3CC2 - chains 1 and 0 of the 31 polymer chains in the assembly; structure by X-ray diffraction, 2.40 A resolution.

# Chain 1
Name: 50S ribosomal protein L37e
Organism: Haloarcula marismortui
Reference sequence: P32410 (RL37_HALMA); residues 0-56 here correspond to UniProt positions 1-57 (UniProt number = residue number + 1)
Amino-acid sequence (57 residues; numbered 0 to 56; the number before each row is that of its first residue; numbering starts at 0):
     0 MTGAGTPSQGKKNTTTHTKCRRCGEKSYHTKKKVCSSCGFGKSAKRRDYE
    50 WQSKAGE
Not modelled in the structure: 0
Bound ions: Cd2+: Cys19, Cys22, Cys34, Cys37

# Chain 0
Molecule: 23S ribosomal RNA
Organism: Haloarcula marismortui
Sequence (2923 nucleotides; each row starts with the number of its first residue):
     1 GUUGGCUACUAUGCCAGCUGGUGGAUUGCUCGGCUCAGGCGCUGAUGAAG
    51 GACGUGCCAAGCUGCGAUAAGCUGUGGGGAGCCGCACGGAGGCGAAGAAC
   101 CACAGAUUUCCGAAUGAGAAUCUCUCUAACAAUUGCUUCGCGCAAUGAGG
   151 AACCCCGAGAACUGAAACAUCUCAGUAUCGGGAGGAACAGAAAACGCAAC
   201 GUGAUGUCGUUAGUAACCGCGAGUGAACGCGAUACAGCCCAAACCGAAGC
   251 CCUCACGGGCAAUGUGGUGUCAGGGCUACCUCUCAUCAGCCGACCGUCUU
   301 CACGAAGUCUCUUGGAAUAGAGCGUGAUACAGGGUGACAACCCCGUACUG
   351 AAGACCAGUACGCUGUGCGGUAGUGCCAGAGUAGCGGGGGUUGGAUAUCC
   401 CUCGCGAAUAACGCAGGCAUCGACUGCGAAGGCUAAACACAACCUGAGAC
   451 CGAUAGUGAACAAGUAGUGUGAACGAACGCUGCAAAGUACCCUCAGAAGG
   501 GAGGCGAAAUAGAGCAUGAAAUCAGUUGGCGAUCGAGCGACAGGGCAUAC
   551 AAGGUCCCUUGACGAAUGACCGAGACGCGAGUCUCCAGUAAGACUCACGG
   601 GAAGCCGAUGUUCUGUCGUACGUUUUGAAAAACGAGCCAGGGAGUGUGUC
   651 UGUAUGGCAAGUCUAACCGGAGUAUCCGGGGAGGCACAGGGAAACCGACA
   701 UGGCCGCAGGGCUUUGCCCGAGGGCCGCCGUCUUCAAGGGCGGGGAGCCA
   751 UGUGGACACGACCCGAAUCCGGACGAUCUACGCAUGGACAAGAUGAAGCG
   801 UGCCGAAAGGCACGUGGAAGUCUGUUAGAGUUGGUGUCCUACAAUACCCU
   851 CUCGUGAUCUAUGUGUAGGGGUGAAAGGCCCAUCGAGUCCGGCAACAGCU
   901 GGUUCCAAUCGAAACAUGUCGAAGCAUGACCUCCGCCGAGGUAGUCUGUG
   951 AGGUAGAGCGACCGAUUGGUGUGUCCGCCUCCGAGAGGAGUCGGCACACC
  1001 UGUCAAACUCCAAACUUACAGACGCUGUUUGACGCGGGGAUUCCGGUGCG
  1051 CGGGGUAAGCCUGUGUACCAGGAGGGGAACAACCCAGAGAUAGGUUAAGG
  1101 UCCCCAAGUGUGGAUUAAGUGUAAUCCUCUGAAGGUGGUCUCGAGCCCUA
  1151 GACAGCCGGGAGGUGAGCUUAGAAGCAGCUACCCUCUAAGAAAAGCGUAA
  1201 CAGCUUACCGGCCGAGGUUUGAGGCGCCCAAAAUGAUCGGGACUCAAAUC
  1251 CACCACCGAGACCUGUCCGUACCACUCAUACUGGUAAUCGAGUAGAUUGG
  1301 CGCUCUAAUUGGAUGGAAGCAGGGGCGAGAGCUCCUGUGGACCGAUUAGU
  1351 GACGAAAAUCCUGGCCAUAGUAGCAGCGAUAGUCGGGUGAGAACCCCGAC
  1401 GGCCUAAUGGAUAAGGGUUCCUCAGCACUGCUGAUCAGCUGAGGGUUAGC
  1451 CGGUCCUAAGUCUCACCGCAACUCGACUGAGACGAAAUGGGAAACAGGUU
  1501 AAUAUUCCUGUGCCAUCAUGCAGUGAAAGUUGACGCCCUGGGGUCGAUCA
  1551 CGCCGGGCAUUCGCCCGGUCGAACCGUCCAACUCCGUGGAAGCCGUAAUG
  1601 GCAGGAAGCGGACGAACGGCGGCAUAGGGAAACGUGAUUCAACCUGGGGC
  1651 CCAUGAAAAGACGAGCAUGAUGUCCGUACCGAGAACCGACACAGGUGUCC
  1701 AUGGCGGCGAAAGCCAAGGCCUGUCGGGAGCAACCAACGUUAGGGAAUUC
  1751 GGCAAGUUAGUCCCGUACCUUCGGAAGAAGGGAUGCCUGCUCCGGAACGG
  1801 AGCAGGUCGCAGUGACUCGGAAGCUCGGACUGUCUAGUAACAACAUAGGU
  1851 GACCGCAAAUCCGCAAGGACUCGUACGGUCACUGAAUCCUGCCCAGUGCA
  1901 GGUAUCUGAACACCUCGUACAAGAGGACGAAGGACCUGUCAACGGCGGGG
  1951 GUAACUAUGACCCUCUUAAGGUAGCGUAGUACCUUGCCGCAUCAGUAGCG
  2001 GCUUGCAUGAAUGGAUUAACCAGAGCUUCACUGUCCCAACGUUGGGCCCG
  2051 GUGAACUGUACAUUCCAGUGCGGAGUCUGGAGACACCCAGGGGGAAGCGA
  2101 AGACCCUAUGGAGCUUUACUGCAGGCUGUCGCUGAGACGUGGUCGCCGAU
  2151 GUGCAGCAUAGGUAGGAGUCGUUACAGAGGUACCCGCGCUAGCGGGCCAC
  2201 CCAGACAACAGUGAAAUACUACCCGUCGGUGACUGCGACUCUCACUCCGG
  2251 GAGGAGGACACCGAUAGCCGGGCAGUUUGACUGGGGCGGUACGCGCUCGA
  2301 AAAGAUAUCGAGCGCGCCCUAUGGUCAUCUCAGCCGGGACAGAGACCCGG
  2351 CGAAGAGUGCAAGAGCAAAAGAUGACUUGACAGUGUUCUUCCCAACGAGG
  2401 AACGCUGACGCGAAAGCGUGGUCUAGCGAACCAAUUAGCCUGCUUGAUGC
  2451 GGGCAAUUGAUGACAGAAAAGCUACCCUAGGGAUAACAGAGUCGUCACUC
  2501 GCAAGAGCACAUAUCGACCGAGUGGCUUGCUACCUCGAUGUCGGUUCCCU
  2551 CCAUCCUGCCCGUGCAGAAGCGGGCAAGGGUGAGGUUGUUCGCCUAUUAA
  2601 AGGAGGUCGUGAGCUGGGUUUAGACCGUCGUGAGACAGGUCGGCUGCUAU
  2651 CUACUGGGUGUGUAAUGGUGUCUGACAAGAACGACCGUAUAGUACGAGAG
  2701 GAACUACGGUUGGUGGCCACUGGUGUACCGGUUGUUCGAGAGAGCACGUG
  2751 CCGGGUAGCCACGCCACACGGGGUAAGAGCUGAACGCAUCUAAGCUCGAA
  2801 ACCCACUUGGAAAAGAGACACCGCCGAGGUCCCGCGUACAAGACGCGGUC
  2851 GAUAGACUCGGGGUGUGCGCGUCGAGGUAACGAGACGUUAAGCCCACGAG
  2901 CACUAACAGACCAAAGCCAUCAU
Not modelled in the structure: 1-9, 126-127, 715, 971-998, 1560, 1952-1963, 2137-2236, 2339-2343, 2665-2666, 2915-2923
Modified residues: 1MA (6-hydro-1-methyladenosine-5'-monophosphate) at position 628, OMU (o2'-methyluridine 5'-monophosphate) at position 2587, OMG (o2'-methylguanosine-5'-monophosphate) at position 2588, UR3 (3-methyluridine-5'-monophoshate) at position 2619, PSU (pseudouridine-5'-monophosphate) at position 2621
Bound ions: Mg2+ site 1 near G28 (its only coordinating residue here); Na+ site 1: C40, G41, A442, C443; Na+ site 2: G56, A59, G61; Na+ site 3: G66, U107, U108; Mg2+ site 2 near U115 (its only coordinating residue here); Na+ site 4: C130, U146; Na+ site 5: C141, G142; Mg2+ site 3: C162, U2276; K+ site 1: C162, U163, U172; Mg2+ site 4: A165, A167, C168; Na+ site 6: A165, A166, A167; Mg2+ site 5: A166, G219; 67 more Na+ sites not listed; 91 more Mg2+ sites not listed; 1 more K+ sites not listed

# How chain 1 and chain 0 interact
Residue-residue contacts (119; chain 1 residue first):
  Thr1(1) with A1836(0), hydrogen bond to the sugar; G1837(0), hydrogen bond to the phosphate
  Gly2(1) with U845(0), sugar contact; A1836(0), sugar contact; G1837(0), base contact
  Ala3(1) with A882(0), sugar contact; A1836(0), hydrogen bond to the sugar; G1837(0), hydrogen bond to the base
  Gly4(1) with U845(0), phosphate contact; A882(0), sugar contact; G1837(0), hydrogen bond to the base
  Thr5(1) with A843(0), sugar contact; U845(0), hydrogen bond to the phosphate; A882(0), base contact; G1688(0), sugar contact; G1694(0), hydrogen bond to the base
  Pro6(1) with A846(0), phosphate contact; G1694(0), sugar contact; G1695(0), hydrogen bond to the sugar
  Ser7(1) with C778(0), sugar contact; A1836(0), base contact
  Gln8(1) with C1687(0), hydrogen bond to the sugar; G1688(0), sugar contact
  Gly9(1) with C1687(0), hydrogen bond to the base; G1694(0), base contact; G1695(0), hydrogen bond to the base; U1696(0), sugar contact
  Lys10(1) with C778(0), phosphate contact; U779(0), salt bridge to the phosphate; G1695(0), sugar contact; U1696(0), sugar contact
  Lys11(1) with U777(0), base contact; C778(0), sugar contact; C881(0), hydrogen bond to the base; C1687(0), sugar contact
  Asn12(1) with U777(0), hydrogen bond to the base; U862(0), phosphate contact; A1414(0), hydrogen bond to the sugar; G1415(0), sugar contact
  Thr13(1) with U777(0), hydrogen bond to the base
  Thr14(1) with G1415(0), hydrogen bond to the phosphate
  Thr15(1) with U470(0), hydrogen bond to the sugar; U777(0), base contact
  His16(1) with U470(0), sugar contact; G471(0), hydrogen bond to the sugar; G775(0), salt bridge to the phosphate
  Thr17(1) with A120(0), base contact
  Lys18(1) with A120(0), hydrogen bond to the sugar; U121(0), base contact
  Cys19(1) with U121(0), base contact
  Arg20(1) with C111(0), hydrogen bond to the sugar; G112(0), salt bridge to the phosphate; A119(0), base contact; A120(0), salt bridge to the phosphate; U121(0), sugar contact
  Arg21(1) with G50(0), hydrogen bond to the base; G112(0), sugar contact; A113(0), salt bridge to the phosphate
  Cys22(1) with G51(0), hydrogen bond to the sugar
  Gly23(1) with G51(0), hydrogen bond to the sugar; U121(0), base contact
  Lys25(1) with U470(0), hydrogen bond to the phosphate; G471(0), salt bridge to the phosphate
  Ser26(1) with G471(0), phosphate contact; A472(0), hydrogen bond to the phosphate
  Tyr27(1) with A120(0), hydrogen bond to the phosphate
  His28(1) with A776(0), salt bridge to the phosphate
  Thr29(1) with A120(0), hydrogen bond to the base
  Lys30(1) with G863(0), salt bridge to the phosphate; U864(0), salt bridge to the phosphate
  Lys31(1) with G775(0), phosphate contact; A776(0), salt bridge to the phosphate
  Lys32(1) with A120(0), salt bridge to the phosphate
  Ser35(1) with G471(0), hydrogen bond to the sugar; A472(0), sugar contact; C774(0), phosphate contact; G775(0), phosphate contact
  Ser36(1) with A472(0), phosphate contact
  Phe39(1) with G112(0), phosphate contact; A113(0), phosphate contact
  Lys41(1) with U1473(0), hydrogen bond to the base; C1474(0), phosphate contact
  Ser42(1) with U1473(0), hydrogen bond to the base
  Ala43(1) with A113(0), phosphate contact; A114(0), phosphate contact; A148(0), sugar contact
  Lys44(1) with A148(0), salt bridge to the phosphate; G149(0), phosphate contact; G182(0), salt bridge to the phosphate; U1473(0), base contact
  Arg45(1) with A49(0), base contact; A148(0), phosphate contact; G149(0), hydrogen bond to the phosphate
  Arg46(1) with A472(0), hydrogen bond to the sugar; A473(0), salt bridge to the phosphate; A773(0), hydrogen bond to the sugar; C774(0), salt bridge to the phosphate
  Tyr48(1) with C179(0), phosphate contact; G772(0), sugar contact; A773(0), sugar contact
  Glu49(1) with U178(0), phosphate contact; C179(0), hydrogen bond to the phosphate
  Trp50(1) with U178(0), phosphate contact; A472(0), sugar contact; G771(0), base contact; G772(0), hydrogen bond to the sugar; A773(0), sugar contact; C890(0), hydrogen bond to the sugar; G891(0), sugar contact
  Gln51(1) with A473(0), hydrogen bond to the phosphate
  Ser52(1) with G891(0), sugar contact
  Lys53(1) with G891(0), salt bridge to the phosphate; G892(0), salt bridge to the phosphate; C893(0), phosphate contact; A894(0), salt bridge to the phosphate
  Ala54(1) with A177(0), phosphate contact; U178(0), phosphate contact; G891(0), phosphate contact; G892(0), hydrogen bond to the phosphate
Other interface residues (no listed pair), chain 1 (49 interface residues in all): Gly40, Glu56
Other interface residues (no listed pair), chain 0 (60 interface residues in all): A52, A152, G181, A844, U883, A1413, U1463

# In short
49 residues of chain 1 and 60 residues of chain 0 are in contact, with 38 hydrogen bonds and 18 salt bridges.
Polar pairs include Ala3(1)-G1837(0), Gly4(1)-G1837(0) and Thr5(1)-G1694(0). Cys19(1), Cys22(1), Cys34(1) and
Cys37(1) coordinate Cd2+.
Here chain 1 is 50S ribosomal protein L37e and chain 0 is 23S ribosomal RNA, both from Haloarcula marismortui.
Entry 3CC2 (The Refined Crystal Structure of the Haloarcula Marismortui Large Ribosomal Subunit at 2.4
Angstrom Resolution with ...) was determined by X-ray diffraction (same publication as 3CC4, 3CC7, 3CCE, 3CCJ,
3CCL, 3CCM and 6 further entries).
